Entry 7UBN (electron microscopy, 3.36 A resolution); this record covers chains 2 and Q of the 11 polymer chains in the assembly.

== Chain 2 ==
Molecule: 61-nt DNA strand
Sequence (61 nucleotides; row label = number of the first residue in the row):
     1 CTACCACAACGAGTTACCTCTCCGTCATAAGTGTCAAATTTACCCAATTT
    51 TATTCAATAAG
Disordered / not traced: 1-2, 24-28, 60-61

== Chain Q ==
Name: Antitermination protein
From: Escherichia coli
UniProtKB: A0A0L6XR38 (A0A0L6XR38_ECOLX); residues 1-207 here = UniProt positions 1-207
Chain sequence (207 residues; numbered 1 to 207; the number before each row is that of its first residue):
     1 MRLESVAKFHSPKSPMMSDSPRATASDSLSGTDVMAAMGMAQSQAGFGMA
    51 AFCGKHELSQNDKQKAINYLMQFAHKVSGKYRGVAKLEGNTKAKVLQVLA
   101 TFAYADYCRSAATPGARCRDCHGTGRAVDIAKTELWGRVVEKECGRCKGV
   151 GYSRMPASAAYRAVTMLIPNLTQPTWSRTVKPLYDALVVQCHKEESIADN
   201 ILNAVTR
Ion coordination: Zn2+: Cys118, Cys121, Cys144, Cys147
From the paper describing this entry:
  - conformationally variable residues (order/disorder transition): Met1 to Gln44

== How chain 2 and chain Q interact ==
Pairs across the interface (18; chain 2 residue first):
  DT41(2) - His122(Q)  salt bridge to the phosphate
  DA42(2) - Ala127(Q)  phosphate contact
  DA42(2) - Val128(Q)  sugar contact
  DC43(2) - Asp120(Q)  base contact
  DC43(2) - Lys142(Q)  salt bridge to the phosphate
  DT50(2) - Pro156(Q)  sugar contact
  DT50(2) - Ser158(Q)  hydrogen bond to the phosphate
  DT50(2) - Arg162(Q)  salt bridge to the phosphate
  DT51(2) - Arg154(Q)  salt bridge to the phosphate
  DT51(2) - Pro156(Q)  phosphate contact
  DT51(2) - Ala157(Q)  hydrogen bond to the phosphate
  DT51(2) - Ser158(Q)  hydrogen bond to the phosphate
  DT51(2) - Gln173(Q)  base contact
  DA52(2) - Gln173(Q)  hydrogen bond to the base
  DA52(2) - Ser177(Q)  hydrogen bond to the phosphate
  DA52(2) - Lys181(Q)  phosphate contact
  DT54(2) - Arg178(Q)  hydrogen bond to the base
  DC55(2) - Arg178(Q)  base contact
Other interface residues (no listed pair), chain 2 (12 interface residues in all): DC44, DC45, DT49, DT53
Other interface residues (no listed pair), chain Q (18 interface residues in all): Arg119, Asp129, Arg146, Pro174

== In short ==
12 residues of chain 2 and 18 residues of chain Q are in contact, with 6 hydrogen bonds and 4 salt bridges.
Among the polar pairs are DA52(2)-Gln173(Q), DT54(2)-Arg178(Q) and DT50(2)-Ser158(Q). Cys118(Q), Cys121(Q),
Cys144(Q) and Cys147(Q) form the Zn2+ site. From the paper: conformational variability at Met1(Q).
Chain 2 is a 61-nt DNA strand and chain Q is Antitermination protein (Escherichia coli); the structure,
Transcription antitermination complex: NusA-containing "engaged" Qlambda-loading complex, was determined by
electron microscopy, deposited together with 7UBJ, 7UBL and 7UBM.
